Entry 5EN5 (X-ray diffraction, 2.30 A resolution); this record covers chains C and F of the 6 polymer chains in the assembly.

[Chain C]
Name: Multidrug efflux pump subunit AcrB
From: Escherichia coli (strain K12)
Reference sequence: P31224 (ACRB_ECOLI); residue numbers follow UniProt; this construct covers 39-329, 561-869
Chain sequence (609 residues; numbered 39 to 869; 222 numbers in that range are skipped by the numbering (no residue carries them; nothing is unmodelled there); the number before each row is that of its first residue):
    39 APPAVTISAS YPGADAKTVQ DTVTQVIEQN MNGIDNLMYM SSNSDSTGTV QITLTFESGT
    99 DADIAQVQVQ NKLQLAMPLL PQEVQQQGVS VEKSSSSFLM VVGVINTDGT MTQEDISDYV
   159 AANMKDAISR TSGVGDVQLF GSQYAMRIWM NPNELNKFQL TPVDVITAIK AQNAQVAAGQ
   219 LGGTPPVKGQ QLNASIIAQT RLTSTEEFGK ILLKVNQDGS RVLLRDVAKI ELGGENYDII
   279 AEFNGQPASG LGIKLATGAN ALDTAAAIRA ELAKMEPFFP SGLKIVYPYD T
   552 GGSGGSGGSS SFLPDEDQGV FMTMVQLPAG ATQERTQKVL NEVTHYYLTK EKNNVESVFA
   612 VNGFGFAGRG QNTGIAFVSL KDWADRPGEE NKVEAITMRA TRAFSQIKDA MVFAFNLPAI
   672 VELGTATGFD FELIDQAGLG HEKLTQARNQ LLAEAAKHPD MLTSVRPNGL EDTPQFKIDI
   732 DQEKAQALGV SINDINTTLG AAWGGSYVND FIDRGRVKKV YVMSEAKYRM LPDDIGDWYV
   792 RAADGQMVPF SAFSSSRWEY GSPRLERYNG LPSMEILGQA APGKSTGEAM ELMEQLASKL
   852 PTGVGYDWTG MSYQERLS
Unresolved in the structure: 552-568, 672-674, 865-869
Differences from the reference sequence: linker (552-560)

[Chain F]
Name: DARPin
From: Ribosome display vector pRDV
Notes: antibody fragment or engineered binder
Chain sequence (169 residues; row label = number of the first residue in the row):
     1 MRGSHHHHHH GSDLGKKLLE AARAGRDDEV RILMANGADV NAADVVGWTP LHLAAYWGHL
    61 EIVEVLLKNG ADVNAYDTLG STPLHLAAHF GHLEIVEVLL KNGADVNAKD DNGITPLHLA
   121 ANRGHLEIVE VLLKYGADVN AQDKFGKTAF DISINNGNED LAEILQKLN
Unresolved in the structure: 1-4, 167-169

[Interface between chain C and chain F]
Residue-residue contacts - 11 pairs, chain C then chain F:
  Leu230(C) with Val45(F), hydrophobic; Val46(F), hydrophobic
  Lys248(C) with Asn155(F); Asn156(F), hydrogen bond
  Arg259(C) with Lys147(F); Asn155(F)
  Leu261(C) with Asn155(F)
  Arg263(C) with Ile154(F), hydrogen bond (side chain-backbone); Asn155(F), hydrogen bond (side chain-backbone); Asn156(F); Gly157(F)
Interface residues without a listed pair, chain C (6 interface residues in all): Gln229

[In short]
6 residues of chain C face 7 of chain F across their interface, with 3 hydrogen bonds. Among the polar pairs
are Lys248(C)-Asn156(F), Arg263(C)-Ile154(F) and Arg263(C)-Asn155(F).
Chain C is Multidrug efflux pump subunit AcrB (Escherichia coli (strain K12)) and chain F is DARPin (Ribosome
display vector pRDV); the structure, Apo structure of bacterial efflux pump, was determined by X-ray
diffraction together with 5ENP, 5ENQ, 5ENS and 5ENT from the same study.
